8DP1 - chains E and F of the 12 polymer chains in the assembly; structure by electron microscopy, 3.46 A resolution.

== Chain E ==
Molecule: DH1030.1 Fab Heavy chain
From: Macaca mulatta
Notes: antibody fragment or engineered binder
Chain sequence (230 residues; each row starts with the number of its first residue):
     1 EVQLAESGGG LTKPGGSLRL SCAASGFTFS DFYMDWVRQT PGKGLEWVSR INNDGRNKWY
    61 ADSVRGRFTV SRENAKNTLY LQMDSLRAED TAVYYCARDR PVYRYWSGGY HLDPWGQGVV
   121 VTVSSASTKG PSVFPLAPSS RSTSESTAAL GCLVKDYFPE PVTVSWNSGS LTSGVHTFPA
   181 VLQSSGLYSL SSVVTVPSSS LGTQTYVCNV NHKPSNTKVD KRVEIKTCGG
Not modelled in the structure: 226-230
Disulfide bonds: Cys22-Cys96, Cys152-Cys208

== Chain F ==
Molecule: DH1030.1 Fab light chain
From: Macaca mulatta
Notes: antibody fragment or engineered binder
Chain sequence (219 residues; row label = number of the first residue in the row):
     1 YVVMTQSPLS LPITPGQPAS ISCRSSQRLL HSDGNTYLAW YQQRPGQPPR RLIYEVSKLD
    61 SGVPDRFSGS GAGTDFTLKI SRVEAEDVGV YYCGQNTYLP YSFGQGSKVE IKRAVAAPSV
   121 FIFPPSEDQV KSGTVSVVCL LNNFYPREAS VKWKVDGVLK TGNSQESVTE QDSKDNTYSL
   181 SSTLTLSNTD YQSHNVYACE VTHQGLSSPV TKSFNRGEC
Not modelled in the structure: 218-219
Disulfide bonds: Cys23-Cys93, Cys139-Cys199

== How chain E and chain F interact ==
Contacting residue pairs (70; chain E residue first):
  Asp35(E) - Tyr101(F)
  Gln39(E) - Gln43(F)  hydrogen bond
  Gln39(E) - Tyr92(F)  hydrogen bond
  Leu45(E) - Pro49(F)  hydrophobic
  Leu45(E) - Tyr92(F)  hydrophobic
  Leu45(E) - Phe103(F)  hydrophobic
  Trp47(E) - Leu99(F)  hydrophobic
  Trp47(E) - Pro100(F)  hydrophobic
  Trp47(E) - Tyr101(F)
  Arg50(E) - Leu99(F)
  Arg50(E) - Tyr101(F)  hydrogen bond
  Trp59(E) - Leu99(F)
  Tyr95(E) - Pro48(F)  hydrophobic
  Asp99(E) - Tyr101(F)  hydrogen bond
  Gly109(E) - Tyr37(F)
  Tyr110(E) - Tyr37(F)
  Tyr110(E) - Asn96(F)
  Tyr110(E) - Tyr101(F)
  His111(E) - Arg51(F)  hydrogen bond
  His111(E) - Tyr54(F)
  His111(E) - Glu55(F)
  Leu112(E) - Tyr41(F)
  Leu112(E) - Asn96(F)
  Leu112(E) - Phe103(F)  hydrophobic
  Asp113(E) - Arg51(F)  salt bridge
  Asp113(E) - Asp60(F)
  Trp115(E) - Tyr41(F)
  Trp115(E) - Pro49(F)
  Gly116(E) - Pro48(F)
  Phe134(E) - Ser126(F)
  Phe134(E) - Asp128(F)
  Phe134(E) - Gln129(F)
  Phe134(E) - Ser132(F)
  Pro135(E) - Ser126(F)
  Pro135(E) - Asp128(F)
  Leu136(E) - Phe123(F)  hydrophobic
  Leu136(E) - Gln129(F)
  Leu136(E) - Val138(F)  hydrophobic
  Ala137(E) - Phe123(F)
  Ala137(E) - Pro124(F)
  Ser139(E) - Ile122(F)
  Ser139(E) - Pro124(F)
  Ser139(E) - Ser213(F)  hydrogen bond (side chain-backbone)
  Ser139(E) - Phe214(F)
  Arg141(E) - Ser213(F)
  Ser142(E) - Phe121(F)
  Thr147(E) - Phe121(F)
  Ala148(E) - Phe121(F)
  Ala149(E) - Phe121(F)  hydrophobic
  Ala149(E) - Phe123(F)
  Ala149(E) - Leu140(F)  hydrophobic
  Leu150(E) - Phe123(F)
  Leu153(E) - Gln129(F)
  Leu153(E) - Ser136(F)
  His176(E) - Asn142(F)  hydrogen bond
  His176(E) - Asn143(F)  hydrogen bond
  His176(E) - Thr169(F)
  His176(E) - Ser179(F)  hydrogen bond
  Phe178(E) - Leu140(F)  hydrophobic
  Phe178(E) - Ser167(F)
  Phe178(E) - Val168(F)
  Phe178(E) - Thr169(F)
  Phe178(E) - Ser179(F)
  Phe178(E) - Leu180(F)
  Phe178(E) - Ser181(F)
  Pro179(E) - Ser167(F)  hydrogen bond (backbone-side chain)
  Pro179(E) - Val168(F)
  Val193(E) - Leu140(F)  hydrophobic
  Thr195(E) - Asn142(F)
  Lys221(E) - Asp128(F)  salt bridge
Interface residues without a listed pair, chain E (39 interface residues in all): Val37, Val133, Pro138, Gly174, Val181, Ser191
Interface residues without a listed pair, chain F (40 interface residues in all): His31, Gln47, Pro125, Gln165

== Summary ==
39 residues of chain E and 40 residues of chain F are in contact, with 10 hydrogen bonds and 2 salt bridges.
Among the polar pairs are Asp113(E)-Arg51(F), Lys221(E)-Asp128(F) and Gln39(E)-Gln43(F).
Here chain E is DH1030.1 Fab Heavy chain and chain F is DH1030.1 Fab light chain, both from Macaca mulatta.
Entry 8DP1 (Cryo-EM structure of HIV-1 Env(BG505.T332N SOSIP) in complex with DH1030.1 Fab) was determined by
electron microscopy.
